PDB entry 2CVF | X-ray diffraction, 2.60 A resolution | chain A

Chain A:
Protein: DNA repair and recombination protein radB
Source organism: Thermococcus kodakarensis
Reference sequence: P95547 (RADB_PYRKO); residue numbers follow UniProt; this construct covers 1-220
Sequence (220 residues; numbered 1 to 220; the number before each row is that of its first residue):
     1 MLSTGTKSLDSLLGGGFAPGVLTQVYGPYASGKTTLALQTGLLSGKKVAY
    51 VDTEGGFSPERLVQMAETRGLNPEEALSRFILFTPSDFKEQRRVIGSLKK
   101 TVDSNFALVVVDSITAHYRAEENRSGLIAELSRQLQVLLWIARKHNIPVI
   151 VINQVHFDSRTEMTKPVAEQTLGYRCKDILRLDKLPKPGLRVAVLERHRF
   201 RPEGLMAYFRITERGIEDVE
From the paper describing this entry:
  - self-association interface (contacts with another copy of this molecule); pairs are residue here / residue on that copy: Gln154-Tyr174, Glu54, Phe57, Asp87, His117, Tyr118, Glu122, Glu162, Pro188
  - conformationally variable residues: Ser31, Gly56, Phe57, Pro188, Gly189

In short:
From the paper: conformational variability at Ser31, Gly56 and Phe57 among others; a self-association
interface involving Glu54, Phe57 and Asp87 among others.
Chain A is DNA repair and recombination protein radB (Thermococcus kodakarensis); the structure, Crystal
structure of the RadB recombinase, was determined by X-ray diffraction, deposited together with 2CVH.
